Entry 1PT5 (X-ray diffraction, 2.00 A resolution); this record covers chains A and B.

# Chain A (and B)
Molecule: Hypothetical protein yfdW
From: Escherichia coli, Shigella flexneri
Notes: chain B of this document is another copy of the same molecule, construct and numbering; everything in this record applies to it too
Reference sequence: P69902 (FCTA_ECOLI); residues 1-416 here = UniProt positions 1-416
Amino-acid sequence (437 residues; numbered -20 to 416; the number before each row is that of its first residue; numbers below 1 keep their minus sign (Ser-20 is residue -20)):
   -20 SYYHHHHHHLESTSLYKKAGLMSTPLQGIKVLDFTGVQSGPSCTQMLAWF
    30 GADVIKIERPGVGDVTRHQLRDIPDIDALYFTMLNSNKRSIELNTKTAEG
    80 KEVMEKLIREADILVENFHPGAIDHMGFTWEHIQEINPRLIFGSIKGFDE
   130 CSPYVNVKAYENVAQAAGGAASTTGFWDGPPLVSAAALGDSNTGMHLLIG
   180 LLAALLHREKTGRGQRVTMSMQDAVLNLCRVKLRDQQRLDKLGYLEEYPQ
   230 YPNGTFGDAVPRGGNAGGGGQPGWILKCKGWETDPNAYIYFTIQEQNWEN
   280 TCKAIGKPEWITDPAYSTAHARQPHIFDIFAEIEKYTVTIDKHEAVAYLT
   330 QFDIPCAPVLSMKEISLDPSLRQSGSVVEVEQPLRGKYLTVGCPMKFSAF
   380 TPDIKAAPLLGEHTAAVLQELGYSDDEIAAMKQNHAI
Not modelled in the structure: -20 to 1
Differences from the reference sequence: cloning artifact (-20 to -18, -11 to 0); expression tag (-17 to -12)
Swiss-Prot annotation at these positions:
  - active site: Asp169 (Nucleophile)
  - binding site (CoA): Gln17, Ser18, Arg38, Leu72 to Lys75, Asn96 to His98, His104, Lys137 to Glu140, Gln273 to Gln275
  - binding site (substrate): Gly248 to Gln250
Small-molecule neighbours:
  - acetyl coenzyme A (ACO), molecule 1: Phe13, Gly15, Val16, Gln17, Ser18, Ile36, Glu37, Arg38, Tyr59, Leu72, Asn73, Thr74, Lys75, Asn96, Phe97, His98, Pro99, Ala101, Met105, Ile124, Lys125, Gly126, Lys137, Ala138, Tyr139, Glu140, Asp169, Met200
  - acetyl coenzyme A (ACO), molecule 2: Gly248, Gly249, Gln273

# How chain A and chain B interact
Contacting residue pairs (296):
  Ser2(A) - His186(B)  hydrogen bond (backbone-side chain)
  Ser2(A) - Lys189(B)
  Thr3(A) - His186(B)
  Thr3(A) - Lys189(B)
  Pro4(A) - Ala182(B)
  Pro4(A) - Leu185(B)
  Pro4(A) - His186(B)
  Pro4(A) - Lys189(B)
  Leu5(A) - Leu185(B)  hydrophobic
  Gln6(A) - Lys189(B)  hydrogen bond (backbone-side chain)
  Gln17(A) - Val210(B)
  Gln24(A) - Arg209(B)
  Phe29(A) - Ile178(B)  hydrophobic
  Phe29(A) - Ala182(B)  hydrophobic
  Gln48(A) - Gln250(B)  hydrogen bond
  Leu49(A) - Arg213(B)
  Leu49(A) - Arg217(B)
  Leu49(A) - Glu225(B)
  Leu49(A) - Glu226(B)
  Asp51(A) - Lys220(B)
  Asp51(A) - Leu221(B)
  Ile52(A) - Lys220(B)
  Leu58(A) - Arg213(B)
  Leu58(A) - Gln216(B)
  Tyr59(A) - Val210(B)  hydrophobic
  Tyr59(A) - Arg213(B)
  Tyr59(A) - Gly248(B)  hydrogen bond (side chain-backbone)
  Met62(A) - Arg209(B)  hydrogen bond (backbone-side chain)
  Met62(A) - Leu212(B)  hydrophobic
  Met62(A) - Arg213(B)
  Met62(A) - Gln216(B)
  Leu63(A) - Arg209(B)
  Asp128(A) - Ser353(B)  hydrogen bond
  Asp128(A) - Ser355(B)  hydrogen bond
  Cys130(A) - Ser349(B)  hydrogen bond (side chain-backbone)
  Cys130(A) - Gln352(B)
  Cys130(A) - Ser353(B)
  Ser131(A) - Ser349(B)
  Pro132(A) - Ser349(B)
  Tyr133(A) - His322(B)
  Tyr133(A) - Val325(B)  hydrophobic
  Tyr133(A) - Pro337(B)
  Val136(A) - Thr329(B)
  Val136(A) - Cys335(B)
  Lys137(A) - Pro334(B)
  Tyr139(A) - Gly249(B)
  Tyr139(A) - Gln250(B)
  Tyr139(A) - Thr271(B)
  Tyr139(A) - Gln273(B)  hydrogen bond
  Tyr139(A) - Pro334(B)  hydrophobic
  Asn141(A) - Ala245(B)  hydrogen bond (side chain-backbone)
  Asn141(A) - Gly246(B)  hydrogen bond (side chain-backbone)
  Asn141(A) - Tyr269(B)  hydrogen bond
  Val142(A) - Thr271(B)
  Val142(A) - Pro334(B)
  Val142(A) - Cys335(B)
  Val142(A) - Ala336(B)  hydrophobic
  Ala145(A) - Tyr269(B)  hydrophobic
  Ala145(A) - Pro337(B)
  Ala145(A) - Val338(B)
  Ala145(A) - Leu339(B)  hydrogen bond (backbone-backbone)
  Ala146(A) - Pro337(B)
  Ala146(A) - Leu339(B)
  Ala146(A) - Ile344(B)
  Gly147(A) - Ile344(B)
  Gly148(A) - Leu339(B)
  Gly148(A) - Met341(B)
  Gly148(A) - Ile344(B)
  Ser151(A) - Asn265(B)  hydrogen bond
  Ser151(A) - Val338(B)
  Ser151(A) - Leu339(B)
  Ser151(A) - Ser340(B)
  Thr152(A) - Ala164(B)
  Thr152(A) - Met341(B)
  Thr153(A) - Val162(B)
  Thr153(A) - Ser163(B)
  Thr153(A) - Ala164(B)  hydrogen bond (side chain-backbone)
  Gly154(A) - Leu161(B)
  Phe155(A) - Leu161(B)  hydrophobic
  Pro160(A) - Asn244(B)  hydrogen bond (backbone-side chain)
  Pro160(A) - Ile254(B)
  Pro160(A) - Pro264(B)
  Pro160(A) - Tyr267(B)
  Pro160(A) - Val338(B)  hydrophobic
  Leu161(A) - Thr153(B)
  Leu161(A) - Gly154(B)
  Leu161(A) - Phe155(B)  hydrophobic
  Leu161(A) - Leu161(B)  hydrophobic
  Leu161(A) - Gly243(B)
  Leu161(A) - Asn244(B)
  Val162(A) - Thr153(B)
  Val162(A) - Gly243(B)
  Val162(A) - Asn244(B)  hydrogen bond (backbone-side chain)
  Val162(A) - Tyr269(B)  hydrophobic
  Ser163(A) - Thr153(B)
  Ser163(A) - Ser163(B)  hydrogen bond
  Ala164(A) - Thr152(B)
  Ala164(A) - Thr153(B)  hydrogen bond (backbone-side chain)
  Ala164(A) - Lys211(B)
  Ala165(A) - Leu167(B)  hydrophobic
  Ala165(A) - Leu207(B)
  Ala166(A) - Leu207(B)  hydrogen bond (backbone-backbone)
  Leu167(A) - Ser163(B)
  Leu167(A) - Ala165(B)  hydrophobic
  Leu167(A) - Leu167(B)  hydrophobic
  Ser170(A) - Leu207(B)
  Asn171(A) - Leu207(B)
  Met174(A) - His175(B)
  Met174(A) - Ile178(B)
  Met174(A) - Asn206(B)
  His175(A) - Met174(B)
  His175(A) - Pro373(B)
  His175(A) - Met374(B)
  Leu177(A) - Ile178(B)  hydrophobic
  Ile178(A) - Phe29(B)  hydrophobic
  Ile178(A) - Met174(B)
  Ile178(A) - Leu177(B)  hydrophobic
  Ile178(A) - Ile178(B)  hydrophobic
  Ile178(A) - Leu181(B)
  Ile178(A) - Met374(B)  hydrophobic
  Gly179(A) - Met374(B)
  Gly179(A) - Phe376(B)
  Leu181(A) - Ile178(B)
  Leu181(A) - Leu181(B)  hydrophobic
  Leu181(A) - Leu185(B)  hydrophobic
  Ala182(A) - Pro4(B)
  Ala182(A) - Phe29(B)  hydrophobic
  Leu184(A) - Leu185(B)  hydrophobic
  Leu185(A) - Pro4(B)
  Leu185(A) - Leu5(B)  hydrophobic
  Leu185(A) - Leu181(B)  hydrophobic
  Leu185(A) - Leu185(B)  hydrophobic
  His186(A) - Ser2(B)  hydrogen bond
  His186(A) - Thr3(B)
  His186(A) - Pro4(B)
  Glu188(A) - Leu185(B)
  Glu188(A) - Glu188(B)
  Lys189(A) - Thr3(B)
  Lys189(A) - Pro4(B)  hydrogen bond (side chain-backbone)
  Lys189(A) - Gln6(B)
  Thr190(A) - Ser2(B)
  Gln194(A) - Phe376(B)
  Gln194(A) - Ser377(B)
  Gln194(A) - Ala378(B)  hydrogen bond (side chain-backbone)
  Arg195(A) - Lys375(B)
  Arg195(A) - Phe376(B)
  Arg195(A) - Ser377(B)  hydrogen bond (backbone-backbone)
  Val196(A) - Lys375(B)
  Val196(A) - Phe376(B)  hydrophobic
  Thr197(A) - Met374(B)
  Thr197(A) - Lys375(B)  hydrogen bond (backbone-backbone)
  Met198(A) - Pro373(B)  hydrophobic
  Met198(A) - Met374(B)  hydrophobic
  Gln201(A) - Leu339(B)
  Gln201(A) - Leu350(B)
  Asp202(A) - Ser355(B)  hydrogen bond
  Asp202(A) - Pro373(B)
  Asp202(A) - Lys375(B)
  Leu205(A) - Ile344(B)  hydrophobic
  Leu205(A) - Val356(B)  hydrophobic
  Leu205(A) - Val370(B)  hydrophobic
  Asn206(A) - Met174(B)
  Asn206(A) - Val370(B)
  Asn206(A) - Pro373(B)
  Leu207(A) - Ala165(B)
  Leu207(A) - Ala166(B)  hydrogen bond (backbone-backbone)
  Leu207(A) - Ser170(B)
  Leu207(A) - Asn171(B)
  Arg209(A) - Gln24(B)
  Arg209(A) - Met62(B)  hydrogen bond (side chain-backbone)
  Arg209(A) - Thr369(B)  hydrogen bond
  Arg209(A) - Val370(B)  hydrogen bond (side chain-backbone)
  Arg209(A) - Gly371(B)
  Lys211(A) - Ala164(B)
  Lys211(A) - Met341(B)
  Leu212(A) - Met62(B)  hydrophobic
  Leu212(A) - Met341(B)
  Leu212(A) - Ser345(B)
  Leu212(A) - Thr369(B)
  Leu212(A) - Val370(B)  hydrophobic
  Arg213(A) - Leu49(B)
  Arg213(A) - Leu58(B)
  Arg213(A) - Tyr59(B)
  Arg213(A) - Met62(B)
  Gln215(A) - Met341(B)
  Gln215(A) - Lys342(B)
  Gln216(A) - Leu58(B)
  Gln216(A) - Met62(B)
  Gln216(A) - Tyr367(B)
  Gln216(A) - Leu368(B)
  Arg217(A) - Leu49(B)
  Lys220(A) - Asp51(B)
  Lys220(A) - Ile52(B)
  Leu221(A) - Asp51(B)
  Glu225(A) - Leu49(B)
  Glu226(A) - Leu49(B)
  Asp237(A) - Lys342(B)  salt bridge
  Ala238(A) - Ser340(B)
  Arg241(A) - Pro264(B)  hydrogen bond (side chain-backbone)
  Arg241(A) - Asn265(B)
  Gly243(A) - Leu161(B)
  Gly243(A) - Val162(B)
  Asn244(A) - Pro160(B)  hydrogen bond (side chain-backbone)
  Asn244(A) - Leu161(B)
  Asn244(A) - Val162(B)  hydrogen bond (side chain-backbone)
  Ala245(A) - Asn141(B)  hydrogen bond (backbone-side chain)
  Gly246(A) - Asn141(B)  hydrogen bond (backbone-side chain)
  Gly248(A) - Tyr59(B)  hydrogen bond (backbone-side chain)
  Gly249(A) - Tyr139(B)
  Gly249(A) - Glu140(B)
  Gln250(A) - Gln48(B)  hydrogen bond
  Gln250(A) - Tyr139(B)
  Ile254(A) - Pro160(B)
  Pro264(A) - Pro160(B)
  Pro264(A) - Arg241(B)  hydrogen bond (backbone-side chain)
  Asn265(A) - Ser151(B)  hydrogen bond
  Asn265(A) - Arg241(B)
  Tyr267(A) - Pro160(B)
  Tyr269(A) - Asn141(B)  hydrogen bond
  Tyr269(A) - Ala145(B)  hydrophobic
  Tyr269(A) - Val162(B)  hydrophobic
  Thr271(A) - Tyr139(B)
  Thr271(A) - Val142(B)
  Gln273(A) - Tyr139(B)  hydrogen bond
  Val325(A) - Tyr133(B)  hydrophobic
  Thr329(A) - Val136(B)
  Pro334(A) - Lys137(B)
  Pro334(A) - Tyr139(B)  hydrophobic
  Pro334(A) - Val142(B)
  Cys335(A) - Val136(B)
  Cys335(A) - Val142(B)
  Ala336(A) - Val142(B)  hydrophobic
  Pro337(A) - Tyr133(B)
  Pro337(A) - Ala145(B)
  Pro337(A) - Ala146(B)
  Val338(A) - Ala145(B)
  Val338(A) - Ser151(B)
  Val338(A) - Pro160(B)  hydrophobic
  Leu339(A) - Ala145(B)  hydrogen bond (backbone-backbone)
  Leu339(A) - Ala146(B)
  Leu339(A) - Gly148(B)
  Leu339(A) - Ser151(B)
  Ser340(A) - Ser151(B)
  Ser340(A) - Ala238(B)
  Met341(A) - Gly148(B)
  Met341(A) - Thr152(B)
  Met341(A) - Lys211(B)
  Met341(A) - Leu212(B)
  Met341(A) - Gln215(B)
  Lys342(A) - Gln215(B)
  Lys342(A) - Asp237(B)
  Ile344(A) - Ala146(B)
  Ile344(A) - Gly147(B)
  Ile344(A) - Gly148(B)
  Ile344(A) - Leu205(B)  hydrophobic
  Ser345(A) - Leu212(B)
  Ser349(A) - Cys130(B)
  Ser349(A) - Ser131(B)
  Ser349(A) - Pro132(B)
  Leu350(A) - Gln201(B)
  Leu350(A) - Asp202(B)
  Gln352(A) - Cys130(B)
  Ser353(A) - Asp128(B)  hydrogen bond
  Ser353(A) - Cys130(B)
  Ser355(A) - Asp128(B)  hydrogen bond
  Ser355(A) - Asp202(B)  hydrogen bond
  Val356(A) - Leu205(B)  hydrophobic
  Tyr367(A) - Gln216(B)
  Leu368(A) - Gln216(B)
  Thr369(A) - Arg209(B)  hydrogen bond
  Thr369(A) - Leu212(B)
  Val370(A) - Leu205(B)
  Val370(A) - Asn206(B)
  Val370(A) - Arg209(B)  hydrogen bond (backbone-side chain)
  Val370(A) - Leu212(B)  hydrophobic
  Gly371(A) - Arg209(B)
  Pro373(A) - His175(B)
  Pro373(A) - Met198(B)
  Pro373(A) - Asp202(B)
  Pro373(A) - Asn206(B)
  Met374(A) - His175(B)
  Met374(A) - Ile178(B)  hydrophobic
  Met374(A) - Gly179(B)
  Met374(A) - Thr197(B)
  Met374(A) - Met198(B)  hydrophobic
  Lys375(A) - Arg195(B)
  Lys375(A) - Val196(B)
  Lys375(A) - Thr197(B)  hydrogen bond (backbone-backbone)
  Lys375(A) - Asp202(B)
  Phe376(A) - Gly179(B)
  Phe376(A) - Gln194(B)
  Phe376(A) - Arg195(B)
  Phe376(A) - Val196(B)  hydrophobic
  Ser377(A) - Gln194(B)
  Ser377(A) - Arg195(B)  hydrogen bond (backbone-backbone)
  Ala378(A) - Gln194(B)  hydrogen bond (backbone-side chain)
Interface residues without a listed pair, chain A (143 interface residues in all): Met25, Trp28, Trp109, Phe127, Glu140, Ala149, Ala150, Pro159, Asp169, Cys208, Val210, Val239, Gly247, Gln275, His322, Asp332, Phe379
Interface residues without a listed pair, chain B (142 interface residues in all): Gln17, Met25, Trp28, Leu63, Trp109, Phe127, Ala149, Ala150, Pro159, Asp169, Leu184, Cys208, Val239, Gly247, Gln275, Asp332, Phe379

# Overview
Chain A and chain B form an interface of 143 and 142 residues respectively, with 50 hydrogen bonds and 1 salt
bridge. Among the polar pairs are Asp237(A)-Lys342(B), Ser2(A)-His186(B) and Gln6(A)-Lys189(B). Bound to chain
A: acetyl coenzyme A.
Chain A and chain B are both Hypothetical protein yfdW (Escherichia coli, Shigella flexneri); the structure,
Crystal structure of gene yfdW of E. coli, was determined by X-ray diffraction together with 1PT7 and 1PT8
from the same study.
